PDB entry 9B67 | electron microscopy, 3.39 A resolution | chains C and G of the 8 polymer chains in the assembly

== Chain C ==
Name: Isoform Flip of Glutamate receptor 2
Organism: Rattus norvegicus
UniProt: P19491 (GRIA2_RAT), isoform P19491-2; the construct has insertions or renumbered stretches relative to UniProt, so the offset changes along the chain: -20 to 847 = UniProt 1-868; 855-868 = UniProt 870-883
Sequence (889 residues; row label = number of the first residue in the row; numbers below 1 keep their minus sign (Met-20 is residue -20)):
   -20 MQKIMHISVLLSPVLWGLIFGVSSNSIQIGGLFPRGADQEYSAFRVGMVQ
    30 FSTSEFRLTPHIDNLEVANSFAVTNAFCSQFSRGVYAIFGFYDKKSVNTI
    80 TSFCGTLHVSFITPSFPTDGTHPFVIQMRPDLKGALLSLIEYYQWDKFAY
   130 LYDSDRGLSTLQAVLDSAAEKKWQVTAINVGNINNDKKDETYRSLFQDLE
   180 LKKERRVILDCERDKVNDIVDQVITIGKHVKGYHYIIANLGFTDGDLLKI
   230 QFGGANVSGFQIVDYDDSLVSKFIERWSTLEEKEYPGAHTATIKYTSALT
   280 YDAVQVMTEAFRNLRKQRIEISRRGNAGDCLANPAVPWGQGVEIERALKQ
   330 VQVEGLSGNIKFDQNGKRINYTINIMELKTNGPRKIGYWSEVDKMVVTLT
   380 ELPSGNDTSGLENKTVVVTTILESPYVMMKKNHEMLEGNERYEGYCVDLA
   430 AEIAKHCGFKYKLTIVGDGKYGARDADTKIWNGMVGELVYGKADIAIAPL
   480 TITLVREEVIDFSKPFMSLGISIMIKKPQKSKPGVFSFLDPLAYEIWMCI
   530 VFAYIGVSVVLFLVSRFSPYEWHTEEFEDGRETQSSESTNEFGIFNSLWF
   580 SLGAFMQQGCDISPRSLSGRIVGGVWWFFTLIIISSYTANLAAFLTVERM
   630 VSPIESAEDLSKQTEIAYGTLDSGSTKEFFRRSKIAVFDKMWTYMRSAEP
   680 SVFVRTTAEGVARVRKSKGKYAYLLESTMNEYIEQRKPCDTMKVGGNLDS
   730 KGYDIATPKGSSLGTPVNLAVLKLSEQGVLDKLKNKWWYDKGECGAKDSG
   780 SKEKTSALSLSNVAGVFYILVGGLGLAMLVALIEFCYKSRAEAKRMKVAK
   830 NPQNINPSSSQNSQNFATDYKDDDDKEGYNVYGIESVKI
Not modelled in the structure: -20 to 392, 507-510, 552-566, 774-783, 826-868
Differences from the reference sequence: conflict Asp733 (Gly754 in P19491); insertion (848, 850-854)
Disulfides: Cys718-Cys773

== Chain G ==
Name: Voltage-dependent calcium channel gamma-2 subunit
Organism: Mus musculus
UniProt: O88602 (CCG2_MOUSE); residues 1-323 here = UniProt positions 1-323
Sequence (323 residues; numbered 1 to 323; the number before each row is that of its first residue):
     1 MGLFDRGVQMLLTTVGAFAAFSLMTIAVGTDYWLYSRGVCKTKSVSENET
    51 SKKNEEVMTHSGLWRTCCLEGNFKGLCKQIDHFPEDADYEADTAEYFLRA
   101 VRASSIFPILSVILLFMGGLCIAASEFYKTRHNIILSAGIFFVSAGLSNI
   151 IGIIVYISANAGDPSKSDSKKNSYSYGWSFYFGALSFIIAEMVGVLAVHM
   201 FIDRHKQLRATARATDYLQASAITRIPSYRYRYQRRSRSSSRSTEPSHSR
   251 DASPVGVKGFNTLPSTEISMYTLSRDPLKAATTPTATYNSDRDNSFLQVH
   301 NCIQKDSKDSLHANTANRRTTPV
Not modelled in the structure: 1-2, 42-54, 163-172, 215-323
Disulfides: Cys40-Cys68, Cys67-Cys77

== Chain C / chain G interface ==
Contacting residue pairs (30):
  Tyr523(C) - Tyr181(G)  hydrogen bond
  Glu524(C) - Ile157(G)
  Glu524(C) - Tyr174(G)  hydrogen bond
  Glu524(C) - Tyr176(G)  hydrogen bond
  Met527(C) - Phe180(G)  hydrophobic
  Cys528(C) - Ile154(G)  hydrophobic
  Phe531(C) - Ile150(G)
  Phe531(C) - Ile153(G)  hydrophobic
  Phe531(C) - Ala184(G)  hydrophobic
  Phe531(C) - Phe187(G)
  Ile534(C) - Phe187(G)  hydrophobic
  Gly535(C) - Glu191(G)
  Val538(C) - Val143(G)  hydrophobic
  Val538(C) - Glu191(G)
  Val538(C) - Val195(G)  hydrophobic
  Val539(C) - Val143(G)  hydrophobic
  Phe541(C) - Val195(G)
  Phe541(C) - Val198(G)  hydrophobic
  Phe541(C) - His199(G)
  Leu542(C) - Ile140(G)  hydrophobic
  Leu542(C) - Val143(G)  hydrophobic
  Leu542(C) - Val198(G)  hydrophobic
  Arg545(C) - Ile202(G)
  Phe546(C) - Leu136(G)  hydrophobic
  Phe546(C) - Phe201(G)
  Pro548(C) - His205(G)
  Pro548(C) - Arg209(G)  hydrogen bond (backbone-side chain)
  Trp551(C) - Ile202(G)  hydrophobic
  Ile573(C) - Val195(G)  hydrophobic
  Ile573(C) - His199(G)
Interface residues without a listed pair, chain C (17 interface residues in all): Ala532
Interface residues without a listed pair, chain G (25 interface residues in all): Gly139, Leu147, Ile188, Lys206

== Summary ==
Chain C and chain G form an interface of 17 and 25 residues respectively; the contacts include 4 hydrogen
bonds. Polar contacts include Tyr523(C)-Tyr181(G), Glu524(C)-Tyr174(G) and Glu524(C)-Tyr176(G).
Here chain C is Isoform Flip of Glutamate receptor 2 (Rattus norvegicus) and chain G is Voltage-dependent
calcium channel gamma-2 subunit (Mus musculus). Entry 9B67 (GluA2 flip Q in complex with TARPgamma2 at pH8,
class1, structure of LBD-TMD-TARPgamma2) was determined by electron microscopy, deposited together with 9B5Z,
9B60, 9B61, 9B63, 9B64 and 9B6A.
